Entry 7WT7 (electron microscopy, 3.40 A resolution); this record covers chains H and D of the 5 polymer chains in the assembly.

Chain H:
Molecule: Heavy chain of Fab 9A8
Source organism: Homo sapiens
Notes: antibody fragment or engineered binder
Amino-acid sequence (122 residues; numbered 2 to 123; the number before each row is that of its first residue):
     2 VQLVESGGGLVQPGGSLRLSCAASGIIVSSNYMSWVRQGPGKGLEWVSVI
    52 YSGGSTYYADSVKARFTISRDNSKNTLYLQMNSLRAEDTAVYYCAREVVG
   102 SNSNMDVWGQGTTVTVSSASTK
Disulfides: Cys22-Cys95

Chain D:
Molecule: Light chain of Fab 9A8
Source organism: Homo sapiens
Notes: antibody fragment or engineered binder
Amino-acid sequence (107 residues; each row starts with the number of its first residue):
     1 DIQMTQSPSSLSASVGDRVTITCQASQDINIYLNWYQQKPGKAPKLLIYD
    51 ASNLETGVPSRFSGSGSGTDFTFTINSLQPEDIATYYCQQYDNLPRTFGQ
   101 GTKVEIK
Disulfides: Cys23-Cys88

How chain H and chain D interact:
Residue-residue contacts - 32 pairs, chain H then chain D:
  Val37(H) - Phe98(D)  hydrophobic
  Gly44(H) - Tyr87(D)
  Gly44(H) - Gln100(D)
  Leu45(H) - Tyr87(D)
  Leu45(H) - Phe98(D)  hydrophobic
  Glu46(H) - Phe98(D)
  Trp47(H) - Leu94(D)  hydrophobic
  Trp47(H) - Pro95(D)  hydrophobic
  Trp47(H) - Arg96(D)
  Trp47(H) - Phe98(D)
  Tyr58(H) - Leu94(D)  hydrophobic
  Tyr94(H) - Lys42(D)
  Tyr94(H) - Pro44(D)
  Val99(H) - Leu46(D)  hydrophobic
  Val100(H) - Tyr91(D)
  Ser102(H) - Asp50(D)
  Asn103(H) - Asp50(D)
  Asn103(H) - Asn53(D)  hydrogen bond
  Ser104(H) - Tyr49(D)
  Asn105(H) - Tyr49(D)
  Asn105(H) - Thr56(D)
  Asp107(H) - Lys45(D)
  Asp107(H) - Tyr49(D)
  Asp107(H) - Glu55(D)
  Trp109(H) - Tyr36(D)  hydrophobic
  Trp109(H) - Ala43(D)  hydrophobic
  Trp109(H) - Pro44(D)  hydrogen bond (side chain-backbone)
  Trp109(H) - Lys45(D)
  Trp109(H) - Leu46(D)
  Gly110(H) - Ala43(D)
  Gln111(H) - Lys42(D)
  Gln111(H) - Ala43(D)
Also at the interface, not in a pair above, chain H (22 interface residues in all): Gln39, Lys43, Tyr52, Glu98, Met106
Also at the interface, not in a pair above, chain D (21 interface residues in all): Asn34, Gln38, Gly41

Summary:
Chain H and chain D form an interface of 22 and 21 residues respectively, with 2 hydrogen bonds. Polar pairs
include Asn103(H)-Asn53(D) and Trp109(H)-Pro44(D).
Here chain H is Heavy chain of Fab 9A8 and chain D is Light chain of Fab 9A8, both from Homo sapiens. Entry
7WT7 (SARS-CoV-2 Omicron variant spike in complex with Fab 9A8 (State 1)) was determined by electron
microscopy, deposited together with 7WT8 and 7WT9.
